7V05 - chains C and X of the 29 polymer chains in the assembly; structure by electron microscopy, 3.40 A resolution.

# Chain C
Name: 850 Fab Heavy Chain
Source organism: Mus musculus
Notes: antibody fragment or engineered binder
Chain sequence (226 residues; each row starts with the number of its first residue; a row labelled like 82A-82C holds insertion residues (82A, then the next letters in order)):
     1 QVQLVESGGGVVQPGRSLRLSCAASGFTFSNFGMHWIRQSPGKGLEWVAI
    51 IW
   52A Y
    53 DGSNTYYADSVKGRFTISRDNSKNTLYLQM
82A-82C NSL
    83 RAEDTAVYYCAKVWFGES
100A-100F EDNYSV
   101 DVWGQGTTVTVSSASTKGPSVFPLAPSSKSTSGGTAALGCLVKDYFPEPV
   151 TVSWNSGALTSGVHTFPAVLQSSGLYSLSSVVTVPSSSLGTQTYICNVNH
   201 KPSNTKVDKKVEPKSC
Disordered / not traced: 215-216
Disulfides: Cys22-Cys92, Cys140-Cys196

# Chain X
Name: Circumsporozoite protein
Source organism: Plasmodium falciparum
UniProtKB: Q7K740 (CSP_PLAF7); residues -104 to 260 here correspond to UniProt positions 20-384 (UniProt number = residue number + 124)
Chain sequence (372 residues; row label = number of the first residue in the row; numbers below 1 keep their minus sign (Phe-104 is residue -104)):
  -104 FQEYQCYGSSSNTRVLNELNYDNAGTNLYNELEMNYYGKQENWYSLKKNS
   -54 RSLGENDDGNNEDNEKLRKPKHKKLKQPADGNPDPNANPNVDPNANPNVD
    -4 PNANPNVDPNANPNANPNANPNANPNANPNANPNANPNANPNANPNANPN
    46 ANPNANPNANPNANPNANPNANPNANPNANPNANPNANPNANPNANPNAN
    96 PNANPNANPNANPNANPNANPNANPNANPNANPNANPNANPNANPNANPN
   146 ANPNKNNQGNGQGHNMPNDPNRNVDENANANSAVKNNNNEEPSDKHIKEY
   196 LNKIQNSLSTEWSPCSVTCGNGIQVRIKPGSANKPKDELDYANDIEKKIC
   246 KMEKCSSVFNVVQSSPHHHHHH
Disordered / not traced: -104 to 3, 115-267
Sequence notes: conflict Ala74 (Val198 in Q7K740), Asn75 (Asp199 in Q7K740), Gln258 (Asn382 in Q7K740); expression tag (261-267)

# Interface between chain C and chain X
Residue-residue contacts - 27 pairs, chain C then chain X:
  Asn31(C) - Asn97(X)
  Asn31(C) - Ala98(X)  hydrogen bond (backbone-backbone)
  Phe32(C) - Asn97(X)
  Gly33(C) - Pro96(X)
  Gly33(C) - Asn97(X)  hydrogen bond (backbone-side chain)
  Trp52(C) - Pro92(X)
  Trp52(C) - Asn95(X)  hydrogen bond (side chain-backbone)
  Trp52(C) - Pro96(X)
  Tyr52A(C) - Pro96(X)  hydrogen bond (backbone-backbone)
  Tyr52A(C) - Asn97(X)
  Tyr52A(C) - Ala98(X)  hydrophobic
  Tyr58(C) - Ala90(X)
  Tyr58(C) - Pro92(X)  hydrophobic
  Val95(C) - Pro96(X)  hydrophobic
  Val95(C) - Asn97(X)
  Trp96(C) - Asn97(X)  hydrogen bond (backbone-side chain)
  Phe97(C) - Asn97(X)
  Phe97(C) - Pro100(X)  hydrophobic
  Ser100(C) - Asn95(X)
  Asp100B(C) - Asn93(X)
  Asn100C(C) - Asn91(X)  hydrogen bond
  Asn100C(C) - Asn93(X)  hydrogen bond
  Tyr100D(C) - Asn93(X)
  Tyr100D(C) - Ala94(X)
  Tyr100D(C) - Asn95(X)  hydrogen bond
  Tyr100D(C) - Pro96(X)
  Tyr100D(C) - Asn97(X)
Also at the interface, not in a pair above, chain C (14 interface residues in all): Ile50

# Overview
The interface between chain C and chain X involves 14 residues on one side and 10 on the other; the contacts
include 8 hydrogen bonds. Polar pairs include Gly33(C)-Asn97(X), Trp52(C)-Asn95(X) and Trp96(C)-Asn97(X).
Here chain C is 850 Fab Heavy Chain (Mus musculus) and chain X is Circumsporozoite protein (Plasmodium
falciparum). Entry 7V05 (Complex of Plasmodium falciparum circumsporozoite protein with 850 Fab) was
determined by electron microscopy, deposited together with 7UYL and 7UYM.
